3ZNK - chains A and D of the 6 polymer chains in the assembly; structure by X-ray diffraction, 2.71 A resolution.

Chain A:
Name: Haemagglutinin
Source organism: Influenza A virus
Notes: fragment: ha1 of trypsin released ectodomain, residues 17-340
UniProtKB: Q6DQ34 (Q6DQ34_9INFA); residues 1-326 here correspond to UniProt positions 17-342 (UniProt number = residue number + 16)
Amino-acid sequence (326 residues; numbered 1 to 326; the number before each row is that of its first residue):
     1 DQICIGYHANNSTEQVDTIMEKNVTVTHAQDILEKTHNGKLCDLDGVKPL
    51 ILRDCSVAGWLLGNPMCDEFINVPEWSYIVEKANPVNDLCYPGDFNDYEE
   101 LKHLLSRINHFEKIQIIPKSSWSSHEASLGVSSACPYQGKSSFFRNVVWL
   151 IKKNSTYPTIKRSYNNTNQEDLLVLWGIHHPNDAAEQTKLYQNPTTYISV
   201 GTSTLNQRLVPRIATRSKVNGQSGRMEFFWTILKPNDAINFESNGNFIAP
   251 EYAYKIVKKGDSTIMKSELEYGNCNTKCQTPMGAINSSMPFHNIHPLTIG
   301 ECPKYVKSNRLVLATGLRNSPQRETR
Disordered / not traced: 322-326
Differences from the reference sequence: conflict Thr-325 (Arg341 in Q6DQ34)
Disulfides: Cys-42/Cys-274, Cys-55/Cys-67, Cys-90/Cys-135, Cys-278/Cys-302
Covalent attachments: N-acetylglucosamine (NAG) linked to Asn-23, Asn-165

Chain D:
Name: Haemagglutinin
Source organism: Influenza A virus
Notes: fragment: ha2 of trypsin released ectodomain, residues 347-512
UniProtKB: Q6DQ34 (Q6DQ34_9INFA); residues 1-166 here correspond to UniProt positions 347-512 (UniProt number = residue number + 346)
Amino-acid sequence (166 residues; each row starts with the number of its first residue):
     1 GLFGAIAGFIEGGWQGMVDGWYGYHHSNEQGSGYAADKESTQKAIDGVTN
    51 KVNSIIDKMNTQFEAVGREFNNLERRIENLNKKMEDGFLDVWTYNAELLV
   101 LMENERTLDFHDSNVKNLYDKVRLQLRDNAKELGNGCFEFYHKCDNECME
   151 SVRNGTYDYPQYSEEA
Disordered / not traced: 164-166
Disulfides: Cys-144/Cys-148
Covalent attachments: N-acetylglucosamine (NAG) linked to Asn-154

Chain A / chain D interface:
Contacting residue pairs (10; chain A residue first):
  Asp-97(A) / Leu-73(D)
  Glu-99(A) / Arg-76(D)
  Glu-100(A) / Leu-73(D)
  Glu-100(A) / Glu-74(D)  hydrogen bond (side chain-backbone)
  Glu-100(A) / Arg-75(D)  hydrogen bond (side chain-backbone)
  Glu-100(A) / Arg-76(D)  salt bridge
  His-103(A) / Arg-75(D)
  His-103(A) / Arg-76(D)
  His-103(A) / Asn-79(D)
  Trp-230(A) / Leu-73(D)  hydrophobic
Also at the interface, not in a pair above, chain D (6 interface residues in all): Asn-72

Overview:
The interface between chain A and chain D involves 5 residues on one side and 6 on the other, with 2 hydrogen
bonds and 1 salt bridge. Among the polar pairs are Glu-100(A)/Arg-76(D), Glu-100(A)/Glu-74(D) and
Glu-100(A)/Arg-75(D). Covalently linked N-acetylglucosamine: at Asn-23(A) and Asn-165(A).
Chain A is Haemagglutinin and chain D is Haemagglutinin, both from Influenza A virus; the structure, H5
Haemagglutinin in Complex with 6-O-Sulfo-2,3-Sialyllactosamine (Sulfated 3'SLN), was determined by X-ray
diffraction (same publication as 3ZNL and 3ZNM).
